6F9E - chains A and D of the 12 polymer chains in the assembly; structure by electron microscopy, 13.30 A resolution (very low resolution: no residue pairs are listed; an interface is given only as per-side residue counts).

== Chain A ==
Protein: Glycoprotein
From: Rift valley fever virus
UniProtKB: A2T085 (A2T085_RVFV); residue numbers follow UniProt; this construct covers 154-469
Chain sequence (316 residues; each row starts with the number of its first residue):
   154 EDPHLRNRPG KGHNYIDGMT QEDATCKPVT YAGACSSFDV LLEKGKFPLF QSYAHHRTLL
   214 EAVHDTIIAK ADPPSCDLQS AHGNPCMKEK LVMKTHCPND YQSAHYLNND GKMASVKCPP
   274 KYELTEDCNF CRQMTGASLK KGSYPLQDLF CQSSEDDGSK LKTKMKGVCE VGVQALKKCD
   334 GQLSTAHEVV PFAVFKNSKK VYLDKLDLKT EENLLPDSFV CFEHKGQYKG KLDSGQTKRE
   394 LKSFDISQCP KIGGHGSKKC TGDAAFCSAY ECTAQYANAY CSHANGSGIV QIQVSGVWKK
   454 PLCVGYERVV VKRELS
Unresolved in the structure: 288-289, 380-392
What the authors report for this chain:
  - post-translational modification sites: N438 (proposed by the authors, not directly observed)

== Chain D ==
Protein: Glycoprotein
From: Rift valley fever virus
UniProtKB: A2T072 (A2T072_RVFV); residues 691-1118 here = UniProt positions 691-1118
Chain sequence (431 residues; each row starts with the number of its first residue):
   688 DPGCSELIQA SSRITTCSTE GVNTKCRLSG TALIRAGSVG AEACLMLKGV KEDQTKFLKI
   748 KTVSSELSCR EGQSYWTGSF SPKCLSSRRC HLVGECHVNR CLSWRDNETS AEFSFVGEST
   808 TMRENKCFEQ CGGWGCGCFN VNPSCLFVHT YLQSVRKEAL RVFNCIDWVH KLTLEITDFD
   868 GSVSTIDLGA SSSRFTNWGS VSLSLDAEGI SGSNSFSFIE SPGKGYAIVD EPFSEIPRQG
   928 FLGEIRCNSE SSVLSAHESC LRAPNLISYK PMIDQLECTT NLIDPFVVFE RGSLPQTRND
   988 KTFAASKGNR GVQAFSKGSV QADLTLMFDN FEVDFVGAAV SCDAAFLNLT GCYSCNAGAR
  1048 VCLSITSTGT GSLSAHNKDG SLHIVLPSEN GTKDQCQILH FTVPEVEEEF MYSCDGDERP
  1108 LLVKGTLIAI D
Construct notes: expression tag (688-690)
What the authors report for this chain:
  - post-translational modification sites: N794, N1035 (proposed by the authors, not directly observed)

== Chain A / chain D interface ==
At this resolution (13 A) residue pairs are not listed: 4 residues of chain A and 6 of chain D lie at the interface.

== Summary ==
4 residues of chain A face 6 of chain D across their interface. The paper reports modification sites N438(A)
and N794(D) among others.
Here chain A is Glycoprotein and chain D is Glycoprotein, both from Rift valley fever virus. Entry 6F9E (Model
of the Rift Valley fever virus glycoprotein hexamer type 3) was determined by electron microscopy (same
publication as 6F8P, 6F9B, 6F9C, 6F9D and 6F9F).
